Entry 8WI8 (electron microscopy, 2.70 A resolution); this record covers chains M and A of the 28 polymer chains in the assembly.

[Chain M]
Name: 50S ribosomal protein L13
From: Mycolicibacterium smegmatis MC2 155
UniProtKB: A0QSP8 (RL13_MYCS2); numbering as in UniProt (aligned over 1-147)
Amino-acid sequence (147 residues; row label = number of the first residue in the row):
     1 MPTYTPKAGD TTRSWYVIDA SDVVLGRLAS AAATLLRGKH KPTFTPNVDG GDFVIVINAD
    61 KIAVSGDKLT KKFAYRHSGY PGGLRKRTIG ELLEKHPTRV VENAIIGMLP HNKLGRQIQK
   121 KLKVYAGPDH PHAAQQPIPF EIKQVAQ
Disordered / not traced: 1

[Chain A]
Molecule: 23S rRNA
From: Mycolicibacterium smegmatis MC2 155
Sequence (3119 nucleotides; each row starts with the number of its first residue):
     2 AAGUGUUUAA GGGCGCAUGG UGGAUGCCUU GGCACUGGGA GCCGAUGAAG GACGUAGGAG
    62 GCUGCGAUAA GCCUCGGGGA GCUGUCAACC GAGCGUUGAU CCGAGGAUGU CCGAAUGGGG
   122 AAACCCGGCA CGAGUGAUGU CGUGUCACCA GGCGCUGAAU AUAUAGGCGU CUGGGGGGAA
   182 CGCGGGGAAG UGAAACAUCU CAGUACCCGU AGGAAGAGAA AACAAAAUGU GAUUCCGUGA
   242 GUAGUGGCGA GCGAAAGCGG AGGAUGGCUA AACCGUAUGC AUGUGAUACC GGGUAGGGGU
   302 UGUGUGUGCG GGGUUGUGGG ACCUAUCUUU CCGGCUCUAC CUGGCUGGAG GGCAGUGAGA
   362 AAAUGUUGUG GUUAGCGGAA AUGGCUUGGG AUGGCCUGCC GUAGACGGUG AGAGCCCGGU
   422 ACGUGAAAAC CCGACGUCUG UCUUGAUGGU GUUCCCGAGU AGCAGCGGGC CCGUGGAAUC
   482 UGCUGUGAAU CUGCCGGGAC CACCCGGUAA GCCUGAAUAC UUCCCAGUGA CCGAUAGCGG
   542 AUUAGUACCG UGAGGGAAUG GUGAAAAGUA CCCCGGGAGG GGAGUGAAAG AGUACCUGAA
   602 ACCGUGCGCU UACAAUCCGU CAGAGCCCUC GACGUGUCGU GGGGUGAUGG CGUGCCUUUU
   662 GAAGAAUGAG CCUGCGAGUC AGGGACAUGU CGCGAGGUUA ACCCGGGUGG GGUAGCCGCA
   722 GCGAAAGCGA GUCUGAAUAG GGCGUAUCCA CACAAGAGUG UGUGGUGUAG UGGUGUGUUC
   782 UGGACCCGAA GCGGAGUGAU CUACCCAUGG CCAGGGUGAA GCGCGGGUAA GACCGCGUGG
   842 AGGCCCGAAC CCACUUAGGU UGAAGACUGA GGGGAUGAGC UGUGGGUAGG GGUGAAAGGC
   902 CAAUCAAACU CCGUGAUAGC UGGUUCUCCC CGAAAUGCAU UUAGGUGCAG CGUCGCAUGU
   962 UUCUUGCCGG AGGUAGAGCU ACUGGAUGGC CGAUGGGCCC CACAGGGUUA CUGACGUCAG
  1022 CCAAACUCCG AAUGCCGGUA AGUCCAAGAG UGCGGCAGUG AGACGGCGGG GGAUAAGCUC
  1082 CGUGCGUCGA GAGGGAAACA GCCCAGAUCG CCGGCUAAGG CCCCUAAGCG UGUGCUAAGU
  1142 GGAAAAGGAU GUGCAGUCGC GAAGACAACC AGGAGGUUGG CUUAGAAGCA GCCACCCUUG
  1202 AAAGAGUGCG UAAUAGCUCA CUGGUCAAGU GAUUGUGCGC CGAUAAUGUA GCGGGGCUCA
  1262 AGCACACCGC CGAAGCCGCG GCAGCCAACG UGUUGGCUGG GUAGGGGAGC GUCCUGCAUC
  1322 CGGUGAAGCC GCCGAGUGAU CGAGUGGUGG AGGGUGUGGG AGUGAGAAUG CAGGCAUGAG
  1382 UAGCGAUUAG GCAAGUGAGA ACCUUGCCCG CCGAAAGACC AAGGGUUCCU GGGCCAGGCC
  1442 AGUCCGCCCA GGGUGAGUCG GGACCUAAGG CGAGGCCGAC AGGCGUAGUC GAUGGACAAC
  1502 GGGUUGAUAU UCCCGUACCC GUGUAUGUGC GUCCAUGAUG AAUCAGCGGU ACUAACCAUC
  1562 CAAAACCACC GUGACCGCAC CUUUCGGGGU GUGGCGUUGG UGGGGCUGCA UGGGACCUUC
  1622 GUUGGUAGUA GUCAAGCGAU GGGGUGACGC AGGAAGGUAG CCGUACCGGU CAGUGGUAAU
  1682 ACCGGGGUAA GCCUGUAGGG AGUCAGAUAG GUAAAUCCGU CUGGCAUAUA UCCUGAGAGG
  1742 UGAUGCAUAG CCGAGUGAGG CGAAUUCGGU GAUCCUAUGC UGCCGAGAAA AGCCUCUAGC
  1802 GAGGACAUAC ACGGCCCGUA CCCCAAACCA ACACAGGUGG UCAGGUAGAG AAUACUAAGG
  1862 CGUACGAGUG AACUAUGGUU AAGGAACUCG GCAAAAUGCC CCCGUAACUU CGGGAGAAGG
  1922 GGGACCCACA UGGCGUGUAA GCCUUUACGG CCCAAGCGUG AGUGGGUGGC ACAAACCAGU
  1982 GAGAAGCGAC UGUUUACUAA AAACACAGGU CCGUGCGAAG UCGCAAGACG AUGUAUACGG
  2042 ACUGACGCCU GCCCGGUGCU GGAAGGUUAA GAGGACCCGU UAACUCCCUU UGGGGGUGAA
  2102 GCGGAGAAUU UAAGCCCCAG UAAACGGCGG UGGUAACUAU AACCAUCCUA AGGUAGCGAA
  2162 AUUCCUUGUC GGGUAAGUUC CGACCUGCAC GAAUGGCGUA ACGACUUCUC AACUGUCUCA
  2222 ACCAUAGACU CGGCGAAAUU GCACUACGAG UAAAGAUGCU CGUUACGCGC GGCAGGACGA
  2282 AAAGACCCCG GGACCUUCAC UACAACUUGG UAUUGGUGCU CGAUACGGUU UGUGUAGGAU
  2342 AGGUGGGAGA CUGUGAAGCU CACACGCCAG UGUGGGUGGA GUCGUUGUUG AAAUACCACU
  2402 CUGAUCGUAU UGGGCCUCUA ACCUCGGACC GUAUAUCCGG UUCAGGGACA GUGCCUGGUG
  2462 GGUAGUUUAA CUGGGGCGGU UGCCUCCUAA AAUGUAACGG AGGCGCCCAA AGGUUCCCUC
  2522 AACCUGGACG GCAAUCAGGU GUUGAGUGUA AGUGCACAAG GGAGCUUGAC UGCGAGACGG
  2582 ACAUGUCGAG CAGGGACGAA AGUCGGGACU AGUGAUCCGG CACCUCUGAG UGGAAGGGGU
  2642 GUCGCUCAAC GGAUAAAAGG UACCCCGGGG AUAACAGGCU GAUCUUCCCC AAGAGUCCAU
  2702 AUCGACGGGA UGGUUUGGCA CCUCGAUGUC GGCUCGUCGC AUCCUGGGGC UGGAGCAGGU
  2762 CCCAAGGGUU GGGCUGUUCG CCCAUUAAAG CGGCACGCGA GCUGGGUUUA GAACGUCGUG
  2822 AGACAGUUCG GUCUCUAUCC GCCGCGCGCG UCAGAAGCUU GAGGAAACCU GUCCCUAGUA
  2882 CGAGAGGACC GGGACGGACG AACCUCUGGU AUACCAGUUG UCCCACCAGG GGCACGGCUG
  2942 GAUAGCCACG UUCGGACAGG AUAACCGCUG AAAGCAUCUA AGCGGGAAAC CUCUUCCAAG
  3002 ACCAGGCUUC UCACCCUCUA GGAGGGAUAA GGCCCCCCGC AGACCACGGG AUUGAUAGAC
  3062 CAGACCUGGA AGCCUAGUAA UAGGUGCAGG GAACUGGCAC UAACCGGCCG AAAACUUAC
Disordered / not traced: 1171-1220, 1564-1607

[How chain M and chain A interact]
Residue-residue contacts - 100 pairs, chain M then chain A:
  Pro2(M) - C1113(A)  base contact
  Thr3(M) - C1113(A)  hydrogen bond to the base
  Thr5(M) - G624(A)  phosphate contact
  Pro6(M) - A625(A)  sugar contact
  Lys7(M) - A625(A)  salt bridge to the phosphate
  Ala8(M) - A625(A)  phosphate contact
  Trp15(M) - G4(A)  sugar contact
  Asp22(M) - C1260(A)  hydrogen bond to the base
  Val24(M) - C1258(A)  phosphate contact
  Val24(M) - U1259(A)  phosphate contact
  Val24(M) - C1260(A)  base contact
  Leu25(M) - C1258(A)  hydrogen bond to the phosphate
  Gly26(M) - G1257(A)  hydrogen bond to the phosphate
  Gly26(M) - C1258(A)  hydrogen bond to the phosphate
  Gly26(M) - A1262(A)  base contact
  Arg27(M) - C1130(A)  hydrogen bond to the base
  Arg27(M) - C1260(A)  hydrogen bond to the sugar
  Arg27(M) - A1262(A)  base contact
  Ser30(M) - C1123(A)  hydrogen bond to the base
  Ser30(M) - G1256(A)  base contact
  Ser30(M) - A1262(A)  base contact
  Ala33(M) - C1124(A)  sugar contact
  Thr34(M) - C1124(A)  sugar contact
  Arg37(M) - C1125(A)  salt bridge to the phosphate
  Arg37(M) - U1126(A)  salt bridge to the phosphate
  Lys39(M) - C1125(A)  salt bridge to the phosphate
  Lys39(M) - A1127(A)  salt bridge to the phosphate
  Pro46(M) - G650(A)  sugar contact
  Asn47(M) - A623(A)  base contact
  Asn47(M) - G624(A)  sugar contact
  Asn47(M) - A648(A)  base contact
  Asn47(M) - U649(A)  hydrogen bond to the base
  Asn47(M) - G650(A)  sugar contact
  Phe53(M) - U5(A)  phosphate contact
  Ser65(M) - U1259(A)  hydrogen bond to the phosphate
  Ser65(M) - C1260(A)  phosphate contact
  Gly66(M) - U1259(A)  base contact
  Asp67(M) - G1140(A)  phosphate contact
  Lys68(M) - G1140(A)  hydrogen bond to the base
  Lys68(M) - C1258(A)  salt bridge to the phosphate
  Lys68(M) - U1259(A)  salt bridge to the phosphate
  Lys71(M) - G1140(A)  salt bridge to the phosphate
  Lys72(M) - G1257(A)  salt bridge to the phosphate
  Tyr75(M) - U1250(A)  sugar contact
  Arg76(M) - G2864(A)  phosphate contact
  Arg76(M) - G2865(A)  salt bridge to the phosphate
  His77(M) - G1249(A)  stacking on the base
  Ser78(M) - G2865(A)  hydrogen bond to the phosphate
  Ser78(M) - A2866(A)  hydrogen bond to the phosphate
  Tyr80(M) - G2865(A)  sugar contact
  Tyr80(M) - A2866(A)  sugar contact
  Pro81(M) - U2738(A)  phosphate contact
  Pro81(M) - C2739(A)  phosphate contact
  Gly82(M) - G1249(A)  hydrogen bond to the phosphate
  Gly82(M) - C2739(A)  phosphate contact
  Gly83(M) - A2866(A)  phosphate contact
  Leu84(M) - G1249(A)  sugar contact
  Leu84(M) - U1250(A)  base contact
  Arg85(M) - G2865(A)  salt bridge to the phosphate
  Arg85(M) - A2866(A)  salt bridge to the phosphate
  Arg87(M) - G2864(A)  salt bridge to the phosphate
  Arg99(M) - A2863(A)  hydrogen bond to the sugar
  Arg99(M) - G2864(A)  salt bridge to the phosphate
  Glu102(M) - C3004(A)  hydrogen bond to the base
  Ala104(M) - G1256(A)  hydrogen bond to the sugar
  Ala104(M) - G1257(A)  phosphate contact
  Gly107(M) - G1255(A)  hydrogen bond to the base
  Gly107(M) - G1256(A)  sugar contact
  Met108(M) - C1124(A)  hydrogen bond to the sugar
  Met108(M) - C1125(A)  sugar contact
  Met108(M) - G1256(A)  base contact
  Pro110(M) - C1125(A)  phosphate contact
  His111(M) - G2263(A)  salt bridge to the phosphate
  His111(M) - U2264(A)  salt bridge to the phosphate
  Asn112(M) - G650(A)  hydrogen bond to the phosphate
  Asn112(M) - G651(A)  hydrogen bond to the phosphate
  Lys113(M) - A615(A)  phosphate contact
  Lys113(M) - A616(A)  salt bridge to the phosphate
  Lys113(M) - U649(A)  salt bridge to the phosphate
  Lys113(M) - G650(A)  hydrogen bond to the phosphate
  Leu114(M) - U649(A)  sugar contact
  Leu114(M) - G650(A)  hydrogen bond to the phosphate
  Arg116(M) - A615(A)  salt bridge to the phosphate
  Arg116(M) - A616(A)  salt bridge to the phosphate
  Lys120(M) - C3003(A)  hydrogen bond to the phosphate
  Lys120(M) - C3004(A)  salt bridge to the phosphate
  Pro131(M) - A3(A)  sugar contact
  His132(M) - A3(A)  hydrogen bond to the sugar
  His132(M) - G4(A)  phosphate contact
  Ala134(M) - U3118(A)  hydrogen bond to the sugar
  Gln135(M) - A3(A)  hydrogen bond to the sugar
  Gln135(M) - G4(A)  hydrogen bond to the sugar
  Gln136(M) - U3118(A)  hydrogen bond to the sugar
  Gln136(M) - A3119(A)  sugar contact
  Ile142(M) - C1130(A)  base contact
  Lys143(M) - C1130(A)  base contact
  Gln144(M) - C1130(A)  phosphate contact
  Gln144(M) - G1131(A)  hydrogen bond to the phosphate
  Gln147(M) - G1129(A)  hydrogen bond to the base
  Gln147(M) - G1131(A)  sugar contact
Other interface residues (no listed pair), chain M (64 interface residues in all): Val23, Ala63, His96, Asn103, Leu109, Val145
Other interface residues (no listed pair), chain A (50 interface residues in all): A2, C614, G626, A1251, G1270, A2266, C2992

[Overview]
64 residues of chain M and 50 residues of chain A are in contact; the contacts include 31 hydrogen bonds, 21
salt bridges and 1 aromatic stacking contact. Polar pairs include Thr3(M)-C1113(A), Asp22(M)-C1260(A) and
Arg27(M)-C1130(A).
Chain M is 50S ribosomal protein L13 and chain A is 23S rRNA, both from Mycolicibacterium smegmatis MC2 155;
the structure, Cryo- EM structure of Mycobacterium smegmatis 50S ribosomal subunit (body 1) of 70S ribosome,
bS1 and ..., was determined by electron microscopy (same publication as 8WHX, 8WHY, 8WI7, 8WI9, 8WIB, 8WIC,
8WID and 8WIF).
